6WAS - chains L and J of the 3 polymer chains in the assembly; structure by X-ray diffraction, 1.90 A resolution.

# Chain L
Molecule: GN1_PA8 Fab Light chain
Source organism: Homo sapiens
Notes: antibody fragment or engineered binder
Chain sequence (217 residues; row label = number of the first residue in the row; note: 1 number in that range is skipped by the numbering (no residue carries it; nothing is unmodelled there); a row labelled like 27A-27B holds insertion residues (27A, then the next letters in order)):
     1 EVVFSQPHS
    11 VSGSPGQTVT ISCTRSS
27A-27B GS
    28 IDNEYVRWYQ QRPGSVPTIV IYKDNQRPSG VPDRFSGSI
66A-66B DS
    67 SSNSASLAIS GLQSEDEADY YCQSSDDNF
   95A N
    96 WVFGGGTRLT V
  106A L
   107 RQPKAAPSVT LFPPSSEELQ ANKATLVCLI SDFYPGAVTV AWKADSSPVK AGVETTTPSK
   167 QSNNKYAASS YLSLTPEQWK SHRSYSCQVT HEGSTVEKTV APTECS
Disordered / not traced: 211-212
Modified residues: Glu-1 (pyroglutamic acid; PCA)
Disulfides: Cys-23/Cys-88, Cys-134/Cys-193
Small-molecule neighbours: N-acetylglucosamine (NAG; 2-acetamido-2-deoxy-beta-D-glucopyranose): Asp-29, Asn-30, Glu-31

# Chain J
Molecule: 1FD6 16055 V1V2 scaffold
Chain sequence (151 residues; numbered 118 to 267 plus 4 insertion-coded residues; 3 numbers in that range are skipped by the numbering (no residue carries them; nothing is unmodelled there); the number before each row is that of its first residue; a row labelled like 186A-186D holds insertion residues (186A, then the next letters in order)):
   118 MTTFKLAACV TLECRQVN
   139 TTNATSSVNV TNGEEIKNCS FNATTEIRDK KQKVYALFYR LDIVPLEE
186A-186D ERKG
   187 NSSKYRLINC QTTTTEAVDA ATAAKVFKQY ANDNGIDGEW TYDDATKTFT VTEGLEVLFQ
   247 GPGHHHHHHH HSAWSHPQFE K
Disordered / not traced: 118-125, 139-151, 161-171, 197-267
Disulfides: Cys-126/Cys-196, Cys-131/Cys-157
Glycans and other covalent adducts: N-acetylglucosamine (NAG) linked to Asn-156, Asn-187
From the paper describing this entry:
  - post-translational modification sites: Asn-187

# Chain L / chain J interface
Pairs across the interface (12):
  Asp-29(L) with Lys-186C(J), salt bridge
  Asn-30(L) with Lys-186C(J)
  Glu-31(L) with Arg-186B(J), salt bridge; Lys-186C(J)
  Tyr-32(L) with Arg-186B(J); Lys-186C(J)
  Arg-34(L) with Glu-186(J), salt bridge
  Lys-50(L) with Glu-186A(J), salt bridge
  Asp-51(L) with Lys-186C(J), salt bridge
  Phe-95(L) with Glu-186(J); Arg-186B(J)
  Trp-96(L) with Glu-186(J), hydrogen bond
Also at the interface, not in a pair above, chain L (10 interface residues in all): Ile-66

# Overview
The interface between chain L and chain J involves 10 residues on one side and 4 on the other, with 1 hydrogen
bond and 5 salt bridges. Polar contacts include Asp-29(L)/Lys-186C(J), Glu-31(L)/Arg-186B(J) and
Arg-34(L)/Glu-186(J). Bound to chain L: N-acetylglucosamine. N-acetylglucosamine is covalently linked to
Asn-156(J) and Asn-187(J). The paper reports a modification site at Asn-187(J).
Chain L is GN1_PA8 Fab Light chain (Homo sapiens) and chain J is 1FD6 16055 V1V2 scaffold; the structure,
Structure of D19.PA8 Fab in complex with 1FD6 16055 V1V2 scaffold, was determined by X-ray diffraction
together with 6XSN, 6XLZ, 6WIT and 6VJN from the same study.
